PDB entry 3VNT | X-ray diffraction, 1.64 A resolution | chain A

[Chain A]
Molecule: Vascular endothelial growth factor receptor 2
Organism: Homo sapiens
Notes: EC 2.7.10.1; engineered mutation(s): truncated residues 940-989
UniProt: P35968 (VGFR2_HUMAN); residue numbers follow UniProt; this construct covers 806-939, 990-1171
Amino-acid sequence (318 residues; numbered 804 to 1171; 50 numbers in that range are skipped by the numbering (no residue carries them; nothing is unmodelled there); the number before each row is that of its first residue):
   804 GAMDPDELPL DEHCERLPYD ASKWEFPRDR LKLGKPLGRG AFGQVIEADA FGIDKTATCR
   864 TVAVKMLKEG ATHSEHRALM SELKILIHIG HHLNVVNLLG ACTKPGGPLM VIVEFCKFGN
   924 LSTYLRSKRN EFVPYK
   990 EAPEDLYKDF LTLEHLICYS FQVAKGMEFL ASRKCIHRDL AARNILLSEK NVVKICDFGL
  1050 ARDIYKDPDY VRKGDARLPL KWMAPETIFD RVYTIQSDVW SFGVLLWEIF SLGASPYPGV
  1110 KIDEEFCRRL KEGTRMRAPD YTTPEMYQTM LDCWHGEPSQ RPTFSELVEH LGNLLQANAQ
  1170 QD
Not modelled in the structure: 804-811, 990-995, 1169-1171
Differences from the reference sequence: expression tag (804-805)
Swiss-Prot annotation at these positions:
  - active site: Asp-1028 (Proton acceptor)
  - binding site (ATP): Leu-840 to Val-848, Lys-868
  - modified residue (Phosphotyrosine): Tyr-996, Tyr-1054, Tyr-1059
  - natural variant: Val-848 (V848E: Strongly reduced autophosphorylation and kinase activity), Gly-873 (G873R: In a colorectal cancer sample), Pro-1147 (P1147S: In HCI)
  - mutagenesis: Lys-868 (K868M: Loss of enzyme activity), Tyr-996 (Y996F: Strongly reduced autophosphorylation. Reduces phosphorylation of PLCG1), Cys-1045 (C1045A: Significantly higher kinase activity), Tyr-1054 (Y1054F: Strongly reduced autophosphorylation. Abolishes phosphorylation of downstream signaling proteins; when associated with F-1059), Tyr-1059 (Y1059F: Strongly reduced autophosphorylation. Abolishes phosphorylation of downstream signaling proteins; when associated with F-1054)
Small-molecule neighbours: 0JA (2-chloro-3-(1-cyanocyclopropyl)-N-[5-({2-[(cyclopropylcarbonyl)amino][1,3]thiazolo[5,4-b]pyridin-5-yl}oxy)-2-fluorophenyl]benzamide): Leu-840, Val-848, Ala-866, Lys-868, Glu-885, Leu-889, Ile-892, Val-898, Val-899, Val-914, Val-916, Glu-917, Phe-918, Cys-919, Lys-920, Phe-921, Gly-922, Leu-1019, Cys-1024, His-1026, Leu-1035, Ile-1044, Cys-1045, Asp-1046, Phe-1047

[In short]
Ligands of chain A: compound 0JA. UniProt lists active-site residue Asp-1028, 10 ATP-binding residues and 5
mutagenesis sites.
Chain A is Vascular endothelial growth factor receptor 2 (Homo sapiens); the structure, Crystal Structure of
the Kinase domain of Human VEGFR2 with a [1,3]thiazolo[5,4-b]pyridine derivative, was determined by X-ray
diffraction, deposited together with 4DBN.
